PDB entry 5Y3R | electron microscopy, 6.60 A resolution (low resolution: residue-level contacts below are approximate; hydrogen-bond / salt-bridge calls are withheld) | chains D and C of the 6 polymer chains in the assembly

== Chain D ==
Molecule: 34-nt DNA strand
Source organism: Homo sapiens
Sequence (34 nucleotides; each row starts with the number of its first residue; numbers below 1 keep their minus sign (DT-15 is residue -15)):
   -15 TAAAAACTAT TATTATGGTA TTATGGCCTT GGGC

== Chain C ==
Name: DNA-dependent protein kinase catalytic subunit
Source organism: Homo sapiens
Notes: EC 2.7.11.1
UniProtKB: P78527 (PRKDC_HUMAN); residue numbers follow UniProt; this construct covers 10-4128
Chain sequence (4119 residues; row label = number of the first residue in the row):
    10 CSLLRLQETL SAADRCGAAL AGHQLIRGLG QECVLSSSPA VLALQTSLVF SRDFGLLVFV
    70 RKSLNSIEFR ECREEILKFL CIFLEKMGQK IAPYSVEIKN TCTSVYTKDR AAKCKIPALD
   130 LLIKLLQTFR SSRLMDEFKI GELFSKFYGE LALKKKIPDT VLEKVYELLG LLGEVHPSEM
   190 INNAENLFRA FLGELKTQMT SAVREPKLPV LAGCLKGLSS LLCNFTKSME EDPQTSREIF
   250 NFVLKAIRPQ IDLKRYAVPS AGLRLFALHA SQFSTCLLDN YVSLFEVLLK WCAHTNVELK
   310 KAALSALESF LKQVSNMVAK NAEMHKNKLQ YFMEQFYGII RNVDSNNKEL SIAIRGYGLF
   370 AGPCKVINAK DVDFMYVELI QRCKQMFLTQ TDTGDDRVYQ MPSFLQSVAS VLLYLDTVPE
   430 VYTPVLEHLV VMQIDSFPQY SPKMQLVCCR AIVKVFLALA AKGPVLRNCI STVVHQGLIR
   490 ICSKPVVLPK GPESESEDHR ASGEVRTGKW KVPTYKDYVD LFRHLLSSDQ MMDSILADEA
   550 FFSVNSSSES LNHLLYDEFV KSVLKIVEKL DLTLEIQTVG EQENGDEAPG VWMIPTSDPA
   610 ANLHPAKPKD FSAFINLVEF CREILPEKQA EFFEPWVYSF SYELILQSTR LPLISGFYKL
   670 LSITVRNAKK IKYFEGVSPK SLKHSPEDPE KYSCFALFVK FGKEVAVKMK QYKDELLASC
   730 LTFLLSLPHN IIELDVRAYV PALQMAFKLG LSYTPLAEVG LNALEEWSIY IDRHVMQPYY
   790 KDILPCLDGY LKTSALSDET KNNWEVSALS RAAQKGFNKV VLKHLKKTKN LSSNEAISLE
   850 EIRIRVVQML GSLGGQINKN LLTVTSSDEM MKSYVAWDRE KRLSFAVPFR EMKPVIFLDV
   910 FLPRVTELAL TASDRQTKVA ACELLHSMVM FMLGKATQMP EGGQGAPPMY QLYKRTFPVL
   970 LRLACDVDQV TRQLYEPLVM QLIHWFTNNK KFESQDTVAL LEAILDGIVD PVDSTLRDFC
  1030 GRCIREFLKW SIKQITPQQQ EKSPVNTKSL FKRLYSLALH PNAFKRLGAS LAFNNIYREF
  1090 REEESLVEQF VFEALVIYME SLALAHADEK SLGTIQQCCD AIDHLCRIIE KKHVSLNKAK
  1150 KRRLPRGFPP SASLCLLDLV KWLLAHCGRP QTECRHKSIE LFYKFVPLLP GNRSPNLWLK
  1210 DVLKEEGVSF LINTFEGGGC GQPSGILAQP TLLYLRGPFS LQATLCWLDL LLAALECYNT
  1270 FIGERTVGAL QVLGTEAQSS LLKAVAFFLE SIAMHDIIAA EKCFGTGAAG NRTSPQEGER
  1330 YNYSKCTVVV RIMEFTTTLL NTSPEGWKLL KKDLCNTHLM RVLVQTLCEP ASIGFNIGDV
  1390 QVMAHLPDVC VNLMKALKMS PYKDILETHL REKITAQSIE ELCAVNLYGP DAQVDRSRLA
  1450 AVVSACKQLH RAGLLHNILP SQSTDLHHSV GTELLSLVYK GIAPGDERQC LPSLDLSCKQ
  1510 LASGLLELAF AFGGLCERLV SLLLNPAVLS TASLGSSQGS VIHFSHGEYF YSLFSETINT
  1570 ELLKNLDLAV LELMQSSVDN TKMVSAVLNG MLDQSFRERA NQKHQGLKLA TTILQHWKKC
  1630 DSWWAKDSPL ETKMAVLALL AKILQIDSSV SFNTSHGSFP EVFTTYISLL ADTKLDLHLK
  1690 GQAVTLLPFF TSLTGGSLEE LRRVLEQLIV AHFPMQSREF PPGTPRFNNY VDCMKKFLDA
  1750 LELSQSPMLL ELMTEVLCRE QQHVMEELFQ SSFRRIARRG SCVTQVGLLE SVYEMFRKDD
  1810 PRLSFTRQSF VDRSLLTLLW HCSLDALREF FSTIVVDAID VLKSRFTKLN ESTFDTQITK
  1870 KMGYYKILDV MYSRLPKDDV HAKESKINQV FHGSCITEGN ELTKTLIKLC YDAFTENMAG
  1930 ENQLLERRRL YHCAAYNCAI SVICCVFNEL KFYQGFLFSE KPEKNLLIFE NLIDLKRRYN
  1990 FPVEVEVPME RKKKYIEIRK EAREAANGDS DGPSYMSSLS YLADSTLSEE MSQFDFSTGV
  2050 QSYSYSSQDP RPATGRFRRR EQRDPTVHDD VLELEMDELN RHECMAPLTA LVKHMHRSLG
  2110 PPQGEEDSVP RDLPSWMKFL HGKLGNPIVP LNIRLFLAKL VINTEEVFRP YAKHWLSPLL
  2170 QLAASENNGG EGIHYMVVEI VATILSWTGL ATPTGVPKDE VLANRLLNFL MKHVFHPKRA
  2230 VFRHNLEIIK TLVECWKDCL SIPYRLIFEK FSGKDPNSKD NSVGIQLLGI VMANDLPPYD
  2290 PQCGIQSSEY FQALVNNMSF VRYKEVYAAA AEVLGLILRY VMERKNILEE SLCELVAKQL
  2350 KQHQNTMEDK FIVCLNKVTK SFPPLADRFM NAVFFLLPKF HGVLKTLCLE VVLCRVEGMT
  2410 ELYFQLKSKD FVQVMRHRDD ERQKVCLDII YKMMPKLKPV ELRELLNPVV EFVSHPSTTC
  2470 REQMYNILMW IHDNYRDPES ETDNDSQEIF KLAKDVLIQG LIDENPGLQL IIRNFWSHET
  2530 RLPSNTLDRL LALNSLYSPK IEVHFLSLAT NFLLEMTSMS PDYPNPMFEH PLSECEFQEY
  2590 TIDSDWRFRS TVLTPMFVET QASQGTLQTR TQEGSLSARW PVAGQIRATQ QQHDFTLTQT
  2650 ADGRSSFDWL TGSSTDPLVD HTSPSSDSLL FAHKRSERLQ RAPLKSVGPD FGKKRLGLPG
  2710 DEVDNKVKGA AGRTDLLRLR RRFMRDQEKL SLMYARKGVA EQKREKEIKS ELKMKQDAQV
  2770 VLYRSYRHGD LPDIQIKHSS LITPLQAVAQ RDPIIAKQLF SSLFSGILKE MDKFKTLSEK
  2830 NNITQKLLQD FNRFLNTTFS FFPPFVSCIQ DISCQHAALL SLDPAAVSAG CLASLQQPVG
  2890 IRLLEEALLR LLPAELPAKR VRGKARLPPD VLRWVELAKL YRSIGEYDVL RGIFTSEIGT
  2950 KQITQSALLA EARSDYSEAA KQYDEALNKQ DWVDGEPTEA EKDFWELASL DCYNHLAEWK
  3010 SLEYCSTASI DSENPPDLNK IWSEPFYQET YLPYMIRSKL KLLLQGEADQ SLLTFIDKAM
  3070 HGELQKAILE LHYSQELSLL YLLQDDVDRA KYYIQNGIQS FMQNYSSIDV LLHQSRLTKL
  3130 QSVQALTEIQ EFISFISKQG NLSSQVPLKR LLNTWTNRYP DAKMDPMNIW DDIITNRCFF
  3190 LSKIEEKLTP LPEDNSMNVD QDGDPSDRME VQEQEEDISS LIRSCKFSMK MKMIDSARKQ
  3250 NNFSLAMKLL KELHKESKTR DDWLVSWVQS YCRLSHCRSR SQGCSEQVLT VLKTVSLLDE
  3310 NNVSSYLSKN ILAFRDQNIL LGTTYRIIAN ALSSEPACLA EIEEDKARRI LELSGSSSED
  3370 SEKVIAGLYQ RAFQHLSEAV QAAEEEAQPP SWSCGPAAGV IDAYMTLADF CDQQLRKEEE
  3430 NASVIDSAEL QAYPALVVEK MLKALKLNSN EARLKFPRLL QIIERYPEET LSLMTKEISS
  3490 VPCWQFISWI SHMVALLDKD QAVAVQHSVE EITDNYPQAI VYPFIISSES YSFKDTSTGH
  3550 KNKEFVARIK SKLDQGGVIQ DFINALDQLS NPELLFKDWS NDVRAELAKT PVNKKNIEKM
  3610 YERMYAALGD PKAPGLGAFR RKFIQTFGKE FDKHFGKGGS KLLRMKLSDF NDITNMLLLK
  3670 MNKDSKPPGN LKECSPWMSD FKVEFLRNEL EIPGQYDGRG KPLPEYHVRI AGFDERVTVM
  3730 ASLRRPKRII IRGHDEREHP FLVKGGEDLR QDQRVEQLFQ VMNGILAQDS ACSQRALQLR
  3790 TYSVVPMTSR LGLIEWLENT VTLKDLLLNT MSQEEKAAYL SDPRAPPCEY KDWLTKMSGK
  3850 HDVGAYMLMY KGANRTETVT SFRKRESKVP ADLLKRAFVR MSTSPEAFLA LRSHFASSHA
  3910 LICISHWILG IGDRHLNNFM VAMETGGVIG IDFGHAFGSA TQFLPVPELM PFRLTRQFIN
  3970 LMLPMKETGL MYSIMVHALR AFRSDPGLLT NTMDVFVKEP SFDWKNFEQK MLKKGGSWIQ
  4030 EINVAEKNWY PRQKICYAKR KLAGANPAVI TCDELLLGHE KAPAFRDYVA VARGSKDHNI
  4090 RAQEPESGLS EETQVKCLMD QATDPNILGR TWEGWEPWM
Disordered / not traced: 498-524, 683-699, 810-845, 1181-1212, 1309-1322, 1527-1547, 1610-1629, 1659-1670, 1764-1797, 1823-1855, 2577-2773, 3200-3226, 3360-3372
Curated features (UniProtKB/Swiss-Prot):
  - region: Leu1503 to Leu1538 (Interaction with C1D), Glu2737 to Gln2765 (May split the end of the DNA molecule, with the two strands separating around the region), Val3728 to Arg3734 (G-loop), Gly3919 to Asn3927 (Catalytic loop), Gly3939 to Thr3964 (Activation loop)
  - site: Asp2020, Gly2021 (Cleavage)
  - modified residue: Lys117 (N6-acetyllysine), Ser511 (Phosphoserine), Ser687 (Phosphoserine), Lys828 (N6-acetyllysine), Ser841 (Phosphoserine), Ser893 (Phosphoserine), Ser1065 (Phosphoserine), Lys1209 (N6-acetyllysine), Lys1970 (N6-acetyllysine), Ser2056 (Phosphoserine), Lys2259 (N6-acetyllysine), Thr2535 (Phosphothreonine), Thr2609 (Phosphothreonine), Ser2612 (Phosphoserine), Thr2638 (Phosphothreonine), Thr2647 (Phosphothreonine), Ser2789 (Phosphoserine), Ser3205 (Phosphoserine), Lys3241 (N6-acetyllysine), Lys3260 (N6-acetyllysine) and 6 more in UniProt
What the authors report for this chain:
  - conformationally variable residues (helix shift): Lys3672, Pro3835

== Interface between chain D and chain C ==
Residue-residue contacts (14; chain D residue first):
  DC-9(D) with Lys2313(C)
  DT-8(D) with Tyr2312(C)
  DA-7(D) with Arg2311(C)
  DT-5(D) with Gln259(C)
  DA-4(D) with Leu128(C); Asp168(C); Thr169(C)
  DT-3(D) with Lys124(C); Ile125(C); Leu128(C); Pro167(C); Thr169(C)
  DT-2(D) with Cys123(C); Lys124(C)
Also at the interface, not in a pair above, chain C (12 interface residues in all): Arg257

== Overview ==
7 residues of chain D and 12 residues of chain C are in contact. From the paper: conformational variability at
Lys3672(C) and Pro3835(C).
Chain D is a 34-nt DNA strand and chain C is DNA-dependent protein kinase catalytic subunit, both from Homo
sapiens; the structure, Cryo-EM structure of Human DNA-PK Holoenzyme, was determined by electron microscopy.
